Entry 9NA9 (electron microscopy, 5.90 A resolution (low resolution: residue-level contacts below are approximate; hydrogen-bond / salt-bridge calls are withheld)); this record covers chains D and C of the 4 polymer chains in the assembly.

== Chain D ==
Name: AUGMIN subunit 4
Organism: Arabidopsis thaliana
Reference sequence: Q8GYM3 (AUG4_ARATH); residues -54 to 368 here correspond to UniProt positions 1-423 (UniProt number = residue number + 55)
Sequence (423 residues; numbered -54 to 368; the number before each row is that of its first residue; numbers below 1 keep their minus sign (Met-54 is residue -54)):
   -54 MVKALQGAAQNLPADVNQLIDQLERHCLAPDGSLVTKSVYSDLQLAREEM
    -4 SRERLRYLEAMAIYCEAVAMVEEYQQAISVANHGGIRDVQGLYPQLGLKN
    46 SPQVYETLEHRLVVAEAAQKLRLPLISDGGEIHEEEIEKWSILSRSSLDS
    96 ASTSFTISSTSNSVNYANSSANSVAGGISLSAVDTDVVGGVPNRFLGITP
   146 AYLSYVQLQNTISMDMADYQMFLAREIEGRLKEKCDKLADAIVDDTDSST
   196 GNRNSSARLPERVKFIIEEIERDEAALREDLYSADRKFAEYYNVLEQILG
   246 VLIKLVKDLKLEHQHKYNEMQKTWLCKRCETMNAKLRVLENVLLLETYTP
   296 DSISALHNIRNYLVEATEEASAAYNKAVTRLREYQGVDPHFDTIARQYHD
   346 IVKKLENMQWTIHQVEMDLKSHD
Not modelled in the structure: -54 to 266
Cystine bridges: Cys271-Cys274

== Chain C ==
Name: AUGMIN subunit 3
Organism: Arabidopsis thaliana
Reference sequence: Q0WQE7 (AUG3_ARATH); the construct lacks a stretch of the UniProt sequence and is renumbered around it, so the offset changes along the chain: 1-74 = UniProt 1-74; 75-77 = UniProt 77-79; 80-617 = UniProt 80-617
Sequence (617 residues; numbered 1 to 617 plus 2 insertion-coded residues; 2 numbers in that range are skipped by the numbering (no residue carries them; nothing is unmodelled there); the number before each row is that of its first residue; a row labelled like 74A-74B holds insertion residues (74A, then the next letters in order)):
     1 MSSARLCSLVAELGYEGAGKLDPDSFEWPFQYDDARPILDWICSSLRPSN
    51 VLSLAELSLYEQFQRDGKLLEGDD
74A-74B LD
    75 QAY
    80 DSISAFSSRRNNQEAVFGAEESIKEVRDATLAHKAEALELQRQLRRLQTQ
   130 YDLLTGQSSALIQGRRARVAATSAVSGQITAIEDSLSARNLQMNGVLGRL
   180 ASTSQELAHYHSGEEDGIYLAYSDFHAYLAGDSACTKELNQWFAKQLDTG
   230 PYRLVAEEGKSKCSWVSLDDTSNMLRDLEKSQHQRVAELQRLRSIFGTSE
   280 RQWIEAQVENAKQQAILLTLKSQVTSVEAHIHFDLHSLRRKHADLVEEIS
   330 TLYQKEEKLLSETIPELCWELAQLQDTYILQGDYDLKVMRQELYISKQKV
   380 FINHLVNQLARHQFLKLACQLEKKNMLGAFSLLKVIESELQGYLSATRSR
   430 VGRCSALIQAASDVQEQGAVDDRDSFLHGVRDLLSIHSNTQAGLSTYVSA
   480 PAIIQQIVALQSDLSSLQSDLENSLPDDRNRCINELCTHIQNLQQLLFAS
   530 STTAQPILTPWPLMKELDEMGKINSKLSTAVEEVTLEHRNKREIVKHHAK
   580 DVELQRRVFVDFFCNPERLRNQVRELNALVRARQASSS
Not modelled in the structure: 74A-74B, 80-539

== Interface between chain D and chain C ==
Pairs across the interface (15; chain D residue first):
  Trp269(D) - Leu546(C)
  Trp269(D) - Met549(C)
  Leu270(D) - Leu542(C)
  Leu270(D) - Glu545(C)
  Leu270(D) - Leu546(C)
  Arg273(D) - Met549(C)
  Met277(D) - Ile552(C)
  Met277(D) - Asn553(C)
  Met277(D) - Leu556(C)
  Lys280(D) - Ser557(C)
  Lys280(D) - Val560(C)
  Leu281(D) - Leu556(C)
  Leu284(D) - Val560(C)
  Leu284(D) - Val563(C)
  Leu288(D) - Val563(C)
Also at the interface, not in a pair above, chain C (11 interface residues in all): Thr564

== Overview ==
The interface between chain D and chain C involves 8 residues on one side and 11 on the other.
Chain D is AUGMIN subunit 4 and chain C is AUGMIN subunit 3, both from Arabidopsis thaliana; the structure,
Augmin1345-Extended-Tripod, was determined by electron microscopy together with 9NA8, 9NBA, 9NBB and 9NBD from
the same study.
